PDB entry 7K5K | electron microscopy, 2.66 A resolution | chains B and F of the 6 polymer chains in the assembly

# Chain B (and F)
Protein: M17 leucyl aminopeptidase, putative
Source organism: Plasmodium vivax
Notes: EC 3.4.11.1; chain F of this document is another copy of the same molecule, construct and numbering; everything in this record applies to it too
Reference sequence: A0A1G4HHP8 (A0A1G4HHP8_PLAVI); numbering as in UniProt (aligned over 73-621)
Chain sequence (555 residues; each row starts with the number of its first residue):
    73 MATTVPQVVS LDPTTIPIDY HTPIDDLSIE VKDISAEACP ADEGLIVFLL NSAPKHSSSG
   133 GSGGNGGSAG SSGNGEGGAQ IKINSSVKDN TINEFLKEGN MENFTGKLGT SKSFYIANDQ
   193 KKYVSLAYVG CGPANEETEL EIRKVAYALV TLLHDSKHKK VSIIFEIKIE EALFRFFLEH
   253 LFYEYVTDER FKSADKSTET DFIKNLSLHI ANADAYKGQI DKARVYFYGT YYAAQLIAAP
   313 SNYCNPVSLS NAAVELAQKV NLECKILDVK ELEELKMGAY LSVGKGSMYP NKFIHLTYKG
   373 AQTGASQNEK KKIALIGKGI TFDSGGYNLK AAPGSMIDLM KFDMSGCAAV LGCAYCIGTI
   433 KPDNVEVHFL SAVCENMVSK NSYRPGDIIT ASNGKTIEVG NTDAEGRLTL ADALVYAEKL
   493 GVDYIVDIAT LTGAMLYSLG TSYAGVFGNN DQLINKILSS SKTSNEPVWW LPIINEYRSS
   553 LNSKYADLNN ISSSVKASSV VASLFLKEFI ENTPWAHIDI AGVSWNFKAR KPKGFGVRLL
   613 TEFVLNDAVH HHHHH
Not modelled in the structure: 73-74, 620-627
Sequence notes: expression tag (622-627)
Bound ions: Mn2+ site 1: Lys390, Asp395, Asp415, Glu477; Mn2+ site 2: Asp395, Asp475, Glu477
Residues lining bound ligands: carbonate ion (CO3): Lys390, Asp475, Ala476, Glu477, Gly478, Arg479, Leu503
What the authors report for this chain:
  - mutagenesis - D395A/E477L: decreased catalytic activity

# How chain B and chain F interact
Pairs across the interface (51; chain B residue first):
  Gly139(B) with Glu583(F)
  Leu212(B) with Asn547(F); Glu548(F)
  Arg215(B) with Glu548(F)
  Met408(B) with Lys568(F)
  Ala506(B) with Tyr509(F)
  Leu508(B) with Lys568(F); Ala569(F), hydrogen bond (backbone-backbone)
  Tyr509(B) with Lys568(F); Ala569(F)
  Ser510(B) with Ser510(F); Val572(F)
  Leu511(B) with Pro544(F), hydrophobic; Ile546(F); Tyr549(F), hydrogen bond (backbone-side chain)
  Gly512(B) with Tyr549(F); Ala569(F)
  Thr513(B) with Tyr549(F), hydrogen bond (backbone-side chain)
  Ser514(B) with Ile546(F); Glu548(F), hydrogen bond; Tyr549(F), hydrogen bond (backbone-side chain)
  Tyr515(B) with Ile546(F), hydrophobic
  Trp541(B) with Trp542(F), hydrogen bond (side chain-backbone); Leu543(F); Pro544(F), hydrophobic
  Trp542(B) with Trp541(F), hydrogen bond (backbone-side chain)
  Leu543(B) with Trp541(F)
  Pro544(B) with Leu511(F), hydrophobic; Trp541(F), hydrophobic
  Ile546(B) with Leu511(F); Ser514(F); Tyr515(F), hydrophobic
  Asn547(B) with Leu212(F)
  Glu548(B) with Leu212(F); Arg215(F); Ser514(F), hydrogen bond
  Tyr549(B) with Leu511(F), hydrogen bond (side chain-backbone); Gly512(F); Thr513(F), hydrogen bond (side chain-backbone); Ser514(F), hydrogen bond (side chain-backbone)
  Ser566(B) with Lys600(F), hydrogen bond
  Lys568(B) with Met408(F); Leu508(F); Tyr509(F)
  Ala569(B) with Leu508(F), hydrogen bond (backbone-backbone); Tyr509(F); Gly512(F)
  Val572(B) with Ser510(F)
  Glu583(B) with Asn137(F)
  Asn584(B) with Gly138(F), hydrogen bond (side chain-backbone)
  Lys600(B) with Ser566(F), hydrogen bond
Also at the interface, not in a pair above, chain B (30 interface residues in all): Lys216, Ser570
Also at the interface, not in a pair above, chain F (30 interface residues in all): Lys216, Ala506, Ser570

# Overview
The chain B/chain F interface involves 30 residues from each chain; the contacts include 15 hydrogen bonds.
Among the polar pairs are Leu511(B)-Tyr549(F), Thr513(B)-Tyr549(F) and Ser514(B)-Glu548(F). Ligands of chain
B: carbonate ion. Lys390(B), Asp395(B), Asp415(B) and Glu477(B) form the Mn2+ site 1. From the paper:
D395A/E477L of chain B reduce catalytic activity.
Both chains are M17 leucyl aminopeptidase, putative (Plasmodium vivax). Entry 7K5K (Plasmodium vivax M17
leucyl aminopeptidase Pv-M17) was determined by electron microscopy together with 6WVV from the same study.
